Entry 6SH8 (electron microscopy, 3.14 A resolution); this record covers chains C and U of the 39 polymer chains in the assembly.

[Chain C]
Name: CRISPR-associated protein, Cmr5 family
Source organism: Sulfolobus islandicus REY15A
UniProt: F0NDX5 (F0NDX5_SULIR); numbering as in UniProt (aligned over 1-155)
Amino-acid sequence (155 residues; row label = number of the first residue in the row):
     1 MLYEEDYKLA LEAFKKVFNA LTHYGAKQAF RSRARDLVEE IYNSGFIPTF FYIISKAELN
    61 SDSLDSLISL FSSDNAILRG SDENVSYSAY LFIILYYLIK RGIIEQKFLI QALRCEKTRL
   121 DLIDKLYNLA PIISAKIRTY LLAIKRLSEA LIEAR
Not modelled in the structure: 1

[Chain U]
Molecule: Cognate target RNA
Sequence (46 nucleotides; each row starts with the number of its first residue):
     1 UGUUAAGUCU GGUUUCCCUC CAGGGUAUCU AAGCUUUGAA AAAAAA
Not modelled in the structure: 1, 30-35, 40-46

[Interface between chain C and chain U]
Contacting residue pairs (17):
  Arg31(C) with C16(U), salt bridge to the phosphate
  Ser32(C) with U15(U), phosphate contact
  Arg33(C) with U14(U), salt bridge to the phosphate
  Arg35(C) with C16(U), salt bridge to the phosphate; C17(U), salt bridge to the phosphate
  Asp36(C) with C17(U), base contact
  Lys56(C) with G12(U), hydrogen bond to the phosphate; U13(U), salt bridge to the phosphate
  Glu83(C) with U13(U), phosphate contact; U14(U), phosphate contact
  Lys145(C) with C17(U), hydrogen bond to the sugar; C18(U), salt bridge to the phosphate
  Arg146(C) with C18(U), salt bridge to the phosphate
  Glu149(C) with C17(U), sugar contact
  Ala154(C) with C16(U), phosphate contact
  Arg155(C) with U14(U), phosphate contact; U15(U), phosphate contact
Interface residues without a listed pair, chain C (14 interface residues in all): Gln28, Ala29

[Overview]
14 residues of chain C and 7 residues of chain U are in contact, with 2 hydrogen bonds and 7 salt bridges.
Among the polar pairs are Lys145(C)-C17(U), Lys56(C)-G12(U) and Arg31(C)-C16(U).
Chain C is CRISPR-associated protein, Cmr5 family (Sulfolobus islandicus REY15A) and chain U is Cognate target
RNA; the structure, Cryo-EM structure of the Type III-B Cmr-beta bound to cognate target RNA and AMPPnP, state
2 ..., was determined by electron microscopy (same publication as 6S6B, 6S8B, 6S8E, 6S91, 6SHB and 6SIC).
